6VIY - chain A; structure by X-ray diffraction, 1.90 A resolution.

# Chain A
Name: Bromodomain-containing protein 2
Source organism: Homo sapiens
Notes: fragment: Bromodomain 2
UniProt: P25440 (BRD2_HUMAN), isoform P25440-2; numbering as in UniProt (aligned over 348-455)
Sequence (112 residues; each row starts with the number of its first residue):
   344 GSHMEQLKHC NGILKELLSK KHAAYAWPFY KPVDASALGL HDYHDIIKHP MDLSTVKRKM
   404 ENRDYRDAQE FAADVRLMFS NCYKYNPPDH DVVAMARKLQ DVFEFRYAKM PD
Not modelled in the structure: 344, 455
Sequence notes: expression tag (344-347)
Small-molecule neighbours: QYY (4-[2-(2,6-dimethylphenoxy)-5-(ethylsulfonyl)phenyl]-N-ethyl-6-methyl-7-oxo-6,7-dihydro-1H-pyrrolo[2,3-c]pyridine-2-carboxamide): Trp370, Pro371, Phe372, Pro375, Val376, Asp377, Leu381, Leu383, Cys425, Tyr428, Asn429, Pro430, His433, Val435, Met438

# In short
Ligands of chain A: compound QYY.
Chain A is Bromodomain-containing protein 2 (Homo sapiens); the structure, BRD2_Bromodomain2 complex with
pyrrolopyridone compound 27, was determined by X-ray diffraction (same publication as 6VIW, 6VIX and 6VIZ).
